PDB entry 1USG | X-ray diffraction, 1.53 A resolution | chain A

[Chain A]
Molecule: Leucine-specific binding protein
Source organism: Escherichia coli
UniProtKB: P04816 (LIVK_ECOLI); residues 1-346 here correspond to UniProt positions 24-369 (UniProt number = residue number + 23)
Sequence (346 residues; each row starts with the number of its first residue):
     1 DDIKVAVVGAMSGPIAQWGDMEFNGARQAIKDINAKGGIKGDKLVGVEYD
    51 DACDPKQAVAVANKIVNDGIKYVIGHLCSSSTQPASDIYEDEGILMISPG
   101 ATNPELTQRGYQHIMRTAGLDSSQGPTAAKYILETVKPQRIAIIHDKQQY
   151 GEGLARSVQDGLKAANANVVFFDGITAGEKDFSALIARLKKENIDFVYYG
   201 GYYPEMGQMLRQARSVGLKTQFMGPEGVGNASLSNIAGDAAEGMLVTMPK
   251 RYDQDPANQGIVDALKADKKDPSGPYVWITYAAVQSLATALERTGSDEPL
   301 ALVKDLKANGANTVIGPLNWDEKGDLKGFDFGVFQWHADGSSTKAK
Sequence notes: conflict K344 (Ala367 in P04816)
Disulfide bonds: C53-C78

[Summary]
Chain A is Leucine-specific binding protein (Escherichia coli); the structure, L-leucine-binding protein, apo
form, was determined by X-ray diffraction together with 1USI and 1USK from the same study.
